PDB entry 5AGX | X-ray diffraction, 2.24 A resolution | chains A and D

# Chain A
Molecule: Apoptosis regulator bcl-2, bcl-2-like protein 1, apoptosis regulator bcl-2
From: Homo sapiens
UniProt: chimeric construct of P10415, Q07817: residues 1-34 from P10415 (BCL2_HUMAN) positions 1-34 (same numbers); residues 76-91 from Q07817 positions 29-44 (UniProt number = residue number - 47); residues 92-207 from P10415 (BCL2_HUMAN) positions 92-207 (same numbers)
Chain sequence (166 residues; numbered 1 to 207; 41 numbers in that range are skipped by the numbering (no residue carries them; nothing is unmodelled there); the number before each row is that of its first residue):
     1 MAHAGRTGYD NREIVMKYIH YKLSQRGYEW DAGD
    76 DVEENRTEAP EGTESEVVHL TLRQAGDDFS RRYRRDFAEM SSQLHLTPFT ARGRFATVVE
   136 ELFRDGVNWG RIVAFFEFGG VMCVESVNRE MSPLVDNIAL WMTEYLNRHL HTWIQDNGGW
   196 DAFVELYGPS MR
Disordered / not traced: 1-7, 33-34, 76-89, 205-207
Curated features (UniProtKB/Swiss-Prot):
  - motif: Asp10 to Trp30 (BH4), Val93 to Arg107 (BH3), Glu136 to Gly155 (BH1), Thr187 to Tyr202 (BH2)
  - site: Asp34 (Cleavage)
  - region: Val92 to Arg107 (Required for interaction with SEPTIN4 isoform ARTS. Required XIAP-mediated ubiquitination and apoptosis)

# Chain D
Molecule: Bcl-2-like protein 11
Notes: fragment: bim bh3, residues 146-166
UniProt: O43521 (B2L11_HUMAN); residues 1-21 here correspond to UniProt positions 146-166 (UniProt number = residue number + 145)
Chain sequence (22 residues; row label = number of the first residue in the row; note: 1 number in that range is skipped by the numbering (no residue carries it; nothing is unmodelled there); numbers below 1 keep their minus sign (ACE-1 is residue -1)):
    -1 X
     1 IXIAQXLRXI GDXFNXYYAR R
Glycans and other covalent adducts: covalent link ACE_-1-Ile1
Modified / non-standard residues: ACE (acetyl group) at position -1, XCP ((1S,2S)-2-aminocyclopentanecarboxylic acid) at position 2, AJE ((3S,4R)-4-amino-1-(3-carboxypropanoyl)pyrrolidine-3-carboxylic acid) at position 6, MH8 ((2S)-2-amino-2-methylhept-6-enoic acid) at position 9, MH8 ((2S)-2-amino-2-methylhept-6-enoic acid) at position 13, XCP ((1S,2S)-2-aminocyclopentanecarboxylic acid) at position 16
Construct notes: expression tag (-1); engineered mutation XCP_2 (Trp147 in O43521), AJE_6 (Glu151 in O43521), MH8_9 (Arg154 in O43521), MH8_13 (Glu158 in O43521), XCP_16 (Ala161 in O43521)
Curated features (UniProtKB/Swiss-Prot):
  - motif: Ile3 to Gln5, Leu7, Arg8, Ile10 to Asp12, Phe14, Asn15, Tyr17 (BH3)

# Interface between chain A and chain D
Contacting residue pairs (44):
  Ala100(A) with Phe14(D)
  Asp103(A) with Phe14(D); Tyr18(D), hydrogen bond
  Phe104(A) with Ile10(D), hydrophobic; Phe14(D), hydrophobic
  Arg107(A) with Tyr17(D)
  Tyr108(A) with Ile10(D), hydrophobic; MH8_13(D); Phe14(D), hydrophobic; Tyr17(D)
  Asp111(A) with AJE_6(D); Ile10(D)
  Phe112(A) with AJE_6(D); Leu7(D); Ile10(D), hydrophobic
  Met115(A) with Ile3(D), hydrophobic
  Gln118(A) with Ile3(D)
  Leu119(A) with Ile3(D), hydrophobic
  Thr132(A) with Ile1(D)
  Val133(A) with ACE_-1(D); Ala4(D); Leu7(D), hydrophobic
  Glu136(A) with Ile1(D); Ala4(D); Gln5(D), hydrogen bond; Arg8(D), salt bridge
  Leu137(A) with Leu7(D); Arg8(D)
  Arg139(A) with Arg8(D)
  Asp140(A) with Arg8(D), salt bridge
  Asn143(A) with Asp12(D), hydrogen bond; Asn15(D)
  Trp144(A) with Asn15(D)
  Gly145(A) with Gly11(D); Asn15(D)
  Arg146(A) with Arg8(D); Asp12(D), salt bridge
  Ala149(A) with Leu7(D)
  Phe153(A) with Leu7(D), hydrophobic
  Leu201(A) with Tyr18(D); Arg20(D)
  Tyr202(A) with Phe14(D), hydrophobic; Asn15(D), hydrogen bond; Tyr18(D), hydrophobic
Other interface residues (no listed pair), chain A (25 interface residues in all): Val148
The authors on this interface:
  - residue pairs: Arg146(A)-Asp12(D) (salt bridge)

# In short
The interface between chain A and chain D involves 25 residues on one side and 17 on the other, with 4
hydrogen bonds and 3 salt bridges. Polar pairs include Glu136(A)-Arg8(D), Asp140(A)-Arg8(D) and
Arg146(A)-Asp12(D). The paper describes a salt bridge between Arg146(A) and Asp12(D).
Here chain A is Apoptosis regulator bcl-2, bcl-2-like protein 1, apoptosis regulator bcl-2 (Homo sapiens) and
chain D is Bcl-2-like protein 11. Entry 5AGX (Bcl-2 alpha beta-1 LINEAR complex) was determined by X-ray
diffraction (same publication as 5AGW).
